PDB entry 1GAI | X-ray diffraction, 1.70 A resolution | chain A

== Chain A ==
Name: Glucoamylase-471
Source organism: Aspergillus awamori
Notes: EC 3.2.1.3
UniProtKB: P22832 (AMYG_ASPSH); the author numbering skips numbers that UniProt does not, so the offset changes along the chain: 1-101 = UniProt 25-125; 103-473 = UniProt 126-496
Amino-acid sequence (472 residues; numbered 1 to 473; 1 number in that range is skipped by the numbering (no residue carries it; nothing is unmodelled there); the number before each row is that of its first residue):
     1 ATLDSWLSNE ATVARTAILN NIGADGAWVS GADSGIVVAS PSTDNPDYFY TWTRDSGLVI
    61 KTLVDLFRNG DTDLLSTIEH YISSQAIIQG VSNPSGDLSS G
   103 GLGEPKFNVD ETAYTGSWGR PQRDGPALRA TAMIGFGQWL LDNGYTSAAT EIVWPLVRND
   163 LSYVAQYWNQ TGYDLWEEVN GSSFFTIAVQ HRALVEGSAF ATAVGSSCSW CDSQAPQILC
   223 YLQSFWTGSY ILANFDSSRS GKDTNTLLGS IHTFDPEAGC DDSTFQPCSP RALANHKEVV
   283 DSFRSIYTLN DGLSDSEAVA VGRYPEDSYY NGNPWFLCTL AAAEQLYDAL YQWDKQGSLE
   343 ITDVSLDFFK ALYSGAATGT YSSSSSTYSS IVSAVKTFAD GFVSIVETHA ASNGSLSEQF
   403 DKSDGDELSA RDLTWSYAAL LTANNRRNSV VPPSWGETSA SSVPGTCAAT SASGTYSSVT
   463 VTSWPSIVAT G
Differences from the reference sequence: conflict L58 (Ile82 in P22832), I60 (Leu84 in P22832), T117 (Ala140 in P22832)
Cystine bridges: C210-C213, C222-C449, C262-C270
Glycans and other covalent adducts: glycan linked to N171, N395; alpha-D-mannopyranose (MAN) linked to S443, S444, T452, S453, S455, T457, S459, S460, T462, T464

== Summary ==
Covalently linked alpha-D-mannopyranose: at S443, S444, T452, S453, S455 and T457 and 4 more.
Chain A is Glucoamylase-471 (Aspergillus awamori); the structure, Glucoamylase-471 complexed with
D-gluco-dihydroacarbose, was determined by X-ray diffraction (same publication as 1GAH).
